Entry 4KQX (X-ray diffraction, 1.80 A resolution); this record covers chains A and B.

[Chain A (and B)]
Protein: Ketol-acid reductoisomerase
Source organism: Slackia exigua
Notes: EC 1.1.1.86; chain B of this document is another copy of the same molecule, construct and numbering; everything in this record applies to it too
UniProt: D0WGK0 (D0WGK0_9ACTN); numbering as in UniProt (aligned over 1-342)
Sequence (350 residues; row label = number of the first residue in the row):
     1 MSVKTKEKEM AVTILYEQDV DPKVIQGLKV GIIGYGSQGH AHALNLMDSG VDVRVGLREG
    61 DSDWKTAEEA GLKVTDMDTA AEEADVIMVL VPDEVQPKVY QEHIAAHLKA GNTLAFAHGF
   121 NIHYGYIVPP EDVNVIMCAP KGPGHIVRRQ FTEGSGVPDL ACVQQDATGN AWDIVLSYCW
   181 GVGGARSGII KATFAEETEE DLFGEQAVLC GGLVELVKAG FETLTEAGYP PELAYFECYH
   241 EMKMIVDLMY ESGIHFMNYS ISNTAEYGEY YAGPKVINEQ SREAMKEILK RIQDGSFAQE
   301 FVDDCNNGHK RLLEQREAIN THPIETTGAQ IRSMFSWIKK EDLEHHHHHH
Not modelled in the structure: 1-13, 336-350 (chain B: 1-9, 345-350)
Construct notes: engineered mutation D61 (Ser in D0WGK0), D63 (Ser in D0WGK0), V95 (Ile in D0WGK0); expression tag (343-350)
Metal / ion sites: Mg2+ site 1: D201 (together with N-hydroxy-N-isopropyloxamic acid); Mg2+ site 2: D201, E205 (together with N-hydroxy-N-isopropyloxamic acid); Mg2+ site 3: N258, I261, N263, E266; Mg2+ site 4: Y259, S260, I261 (together with NAD)
Small-molecule neighbours:
  - N-hydroxy-N-isopropyloxamic acid (HIO), molecule 1: G142, P143, D201, E205, L209, C210
  - N-hydroxy-N-isopropyloxamic acid (HIO), molecule 2: E241, I245, I261, S262, A265
  - NAD (nicotinamide-adenine-dinucleotide), molecule 1: G34, Y35, G36, S37, Q38, G39, L57, R58, D61, M77, V89, L90, V91, P92, D93, V95, Q96, V99, A117, H118, P140, G142, P143, G144
  - NAD, molecule 2: S260, I261, S262
Reported in the primary citation:
  - binding site for NAD: R58, D63
  - conformationally variable residues (loop rearrangement): R58

[Interface between chain A and chain B]
Contacting residue pairs (266; chain A residue first):
  I14(A) - E232(B)
  Y16(A) - M334(B)
  S37(A) - S260(B)  hydrogen bond (side chain-backbone)
  P92(A) - N263(B)
  D93(A) - T264(B)  hydrogen bond
  E94(A) - N263(B)  hydrogen bond
  K141(A) - E237(B)  salt bridge
  K141(A) - E241(B)
  K141(A) - M244(B)
  G142(A) - E241(B)  hydrogen bond (backbone-side chain)
  G142(A) - M244(B)
  P143(A) - E241(B)
  P143(A) - M244(B)
  P143(A) - I245(B)
  P143(A) - L248(B)  hydrophobic
  P143(A) - S260(B)
  H145(A) - F256(B)
  H145(A) - S260(B)  hydrogen bond
  I146(A) - M244(B)  hydrophobic
  I146(A) - L248(B)  hydrophobic
  R149(A) - E251(B)  salt bridge
  S155(A) - W337(B)
  V157(A) - M244(B)  hydrophobic
  P158(A) - F236(B)  hydrophobic
  P158(A) - H240(B)
  L160(A) - L233(B)  hydrophobic
  R186(A) - F335(B)
  R186(A) - S336(B)  hydrogen bond (backbone-backbone)
  S187(A) - F236(B)
  S187(A) - F335(B)
  S187(A) - W337(B)
  I190(A) - E232(B)
  I190(A) - L233(B)
  I190(A) - F236(B)  hydrophobic
  E196(A) - P230(B)
  E196(A) - L233(B)
  E199(A) - Y229(B)  hydrogen bond
  E200(A) - L233(B)
  E200(A) - E237(B)
  D201(A) - E237(B)
  L202(A) - T264(B)
  F203(A) - G220(B)
  F203(A) - T223(B)
  F203(A) - L224(B)  hydrophobic
  G204(A) - E237(B)
  E205(A) - E237(B)
  E205(A) - T264(B)
  E205(A) - A265(B)  hydrogen bond (side chain-backbone)
  Q206(A) - G268(B)
  Q206(A) - Y271(B)
  Q206(A) - A272(B)
  A207(A) - L216(B)
  A207(A) - V276(B)
  V208(A) - L216(B)
  V208(A) - G220(B)
  V208(A) - C238(B)
  V208(A) - M242(B)  hydrophobic
  L209(A) - E237(B)
  L209(A) - E241(B)
  L209(A) - M242(B)
  L209(A) - I245(B)
  C210(A) - I261(B)  hydrophobic
  C210(A) - E269(B)
  G211(A) - E269(B)
  G211(A) - G273(B)
  G212(A) - L216(B)
  G212(A) - I277(B)
  L213(A) - L216(B)
  L213(A) - M242(B)  hydrophobic
  L213(A) - V246(B)  hydrophobic
  L213(A) - M249(B)  hydrophobic
  V214(A) - I254(B)  hydrophobic
  V214(A) - M257(B)  hydrophobic
  V214(A) - E269(B)
  E215(A) - G273(B)
  E215(A) - I277(B)
  E215(A) - R282(B)  salt bridge
  L216(A) - A207(B)
  L216(A) - V208(B)
  L216(A) - G212(B)
  L216(A) - L213(B)
  L216(A) - I277(B)
  L216(A) - M285(B)  hydrophobic
  A219(A) - I277(B)  hydrophobic
  A219(A) - R282(B)
  A219(A) - M285(B)
  G220(A) - F203(B)
  G220(A) - V208(B)
  G220(A) - M285(B)
  E222(A) - R282(B)  salt bridge
  T223(A) - F203(B)
  T223(A) - M285(B)
  L224(A) - F203(B)  hydrophobic
  E226(A) - K286(B)  salt bridge
  A227(A) - L289(B)  hydrophobic
  Y229(A) - E199(B)  hydrogen bond
  Y229(A) - Q293(B)  hydrogen bond
  P230(A) - V12(B)  hydrophobic
  P230(A) - E196(B)
  E232(A) - V12(B)
  E232(A) - I14(B)
  E232(A) - I190(B)
  L233(A) - E196(B)
  L233(A) - E200(B)
  F236(A) - P158(B)  hydrophobic
  F236(A) - S187(B)
  F236(A) - I190(B)  hydrophobic
  E237(A) - K141(B)  salt bridge
  E237(A) - E200(B)
  E237(A) - D201(B)
  E237(A) - G204(B)
  E237(A) - E205(B)
  E237(A) - L209(B)
  C238(A) - V208(B)
  C238(A) - L209(B)
  Y239(A) - M249(B)  hydrogen bond (side chain-backbone)
  Y239(A) - Y250(B)
  Y239(A) - G253(B)
  Y239(A) - I254(B)  hydrogen bond (side chain-backbone)
  H240(A) - P158(B)
  H240(A) - Y250(B)  hydrogen bond
  E241(A) - K141(B)
  E241(A) - G142(B)  hydrogen bond (side chain-backbone)
  E241(A) - L209(B)
  M242(A) - V208(B)
  M242(A) - L209(B)
  M242(A) - L213(B)  hydrophobic
  M242(A) - V246(B)  hydrophobic
  K243(A) - K243(B)
  K243(A) - V246(B)
  K243(A) - D247(B)  salt bridge
  K243(A) - Y250(B)
  M244(A) - K141(B)
  M244(A) - G142(B)
  M244(A) - P143(B)
  M244(A) - I146(B)  hydrophobic
  M244(A) - Q150(B)
  M244(A) - V157(B)  hydrophobic
  I245(A) - P143(B)
  I245(A) - L209(B)
  I245(A) - L213(B)  hydrophobic
  V246(A) - L213(B)  hydrophobic
  V246(A) - M242(B)
  V246(A) - K243(B)
  D247(A) - K243(B)  salt bridge
  D247(A) - D247(B)
  L248(A) - P143(B)  hydrophobic
  L248(A) - I146(B)  hydrophobic
  M249(A) - L213(B)  hydrophobic
  M249(A) - Y239(B)  hydrogen bond (backbone-side chain)
  Y250(A) - H240(B)  hydrogen bond
  Y250(A) - K243(B)
  Y250(A) - R332(B)
  E251(A) - R149(B)  salt bridge
  E251(A) - R332(B)
  S252(A) - R332(B)
  G253(A) - Y239(B)
  G253(A) - E325(B)
  G253(A) - R332(B)
  I254(A) - V214(B)  hydrophobic
  I254(A) - Y239(B)  hydrogen bond (backbone-side chain)
  I254(A) - E325(B)  hydrogen bond (backbone-side chain)
  H255(A) - N320(B)
  H255(A) - E325(B)  salt bridge
  F256(A) - H145(B)
  M257(A) - V214(B)  hydrophobic
  S260(A) - S37(B)  hydrogen bond (backbone-side chain)
  S260(A) - P143(B)
  S260(A) - G144(B)
  S260(A) - H145(B)  hydrogen bond
  I261(A) - C210(B)  hydrophobic
  N263(A) - E94(B)  hydrogen bond
  N263(A) - F301(B)
  N263(A) - R316(B)  hydrogen bond
  T264(A) - D93(B)  hydrogen bond
  T264(A) - L202(B)
  T264(A) - E205(B)
  T264(A) - F301(B)
  A265(A) - E205(B)
  E266(A) - L312(B)
  E266(A) - R316(B)  salt bridge
  Y267(A) - F297(B)  hydrophobic
  Y267(A) - E300(B)  hydrogen bond
  Y267(A) - F301(B)  hydrophobic
  Y267(A) - D304(B)
  Y267(A) - R311(B)
  Y267(A) - L312(B)
  G268(A) - Q206(B)
  G268(A) - F297(B)
  E269(A) - C210(B)
  E269(A) - G211(B)
  E269(A) - V214(B)
  Y270(A) - L312(B)
  Y270(A) - Q315(B)
  Y270(A) - R316(B)
  Y270(A) - I319(B)
  Y271(A) - Q206(B)
  Y271(A) - F297(B)  hydrophobic
  Y271(A) - E300(B)
  A272(A) - Q206(B)
  A272(A) - I288(B)  hydrophobic
  G273(A) - G211(B)
  G273(A) - E215(B)
  K275(A) - A284(B)
  V276(A) - A207(B)
  V276(A) - S281(B)  hydrogen bond (backbone-side chain)
  V276(A) - M285(B)  hydrophobic
  V276(A) - I288(B)  hydrophobic
  I277(A) - G212(B)
  I277(A) - E215(B)
  I277(A) - L216(B)
  I277(A) - A219(B)  hydrophobic
  I277(A) - I277(B)  hydrophobic
  N278(A) - N278(B)  hydrogen bond
  N278(A) - Q280(B)
  N278(A) - S281(B)  hydrogen bond
  Q280(A) - N278(B)
  Q280(A) - Q280(B)
  S281(A) - V276(B)  hydrogen bond (side chain-backbone)
  S281(A) - N278(B)  hydrogen bond
  S281(A) - S281(B)
  R282(A) - E215(B)  salt bridge
  R282(A) - K218(B)
  R282(A) - A219(B)
  R282(A) - E222(B)  salt bridge
  A284(A) - K275(B)
  M285(A) - L216(B)  hydrophobic
  M285(A) - A219(B)
  M285(A) - G220(B)
  M285(A) - T223(B)
  M285(A) - V276(B)  hydrophobic
  I288(A) - A272(B)  hydrophobic
  I288(A) - V276(B)  hydrophobic
  L289(A) - A227(B)  hydrophobic
  L289(A) - Y229(B)
  R291(A) - Y271(B)  hydrogen bond
  Q293(A) - Y229(B)  hydrogen bond
  F297(A) - Y267(B)  hydrophobic
  F297(A) - Y271(B)  hydrophobic
  E300(A) - Y267(B)  hydrogen bond
  E300(A) - Y271(B)
  F301(A) - N263(B)
  F301(A) - T264(B)
  F301(A) - Y267(B)  hydrophobic
  D304(A) - Y267(B)
  L312(A) - E266(B)
  L312(A) - Y267(B)
  L312(A) - Y270(B)
  Q315(A) - Y270(B)
  R316(A) - N263(B)
  R316(A) - E266(B)  salt bridge
  R316(A) - Y270(B)
  I319(A) - I254(B)  hydrophobic
  I319(A) - N258(B)
  I319(A) - Y270(B)
  N320(A) - H255(B)
  E325(A) - G253(B)
  E325(A) - I254(B)  hydrogen bond (side chain-backbone)
  E325(A) - H255(B)  salt bridge
  I331(A) - I14(B)  hydrophobic
  R332(A) - Y250(B)
  R332(A) - E251(B)
  R332(A) - S252(B)
  R332(A) - G253(B)
  M334(A) - Y16(B)
  F335(A) - S187(B)
Also at the interface, not in a pair above, chain A (129 interface residues in all): E17, H118, F120, G144, Q150, G154, G156, V217, K218, Y235, N258, Y259, S262, P274, K286, H309, R311, I324
Also at the interface, not in a pair above, chain B (128 interface residues in all): A11, P92, H118, F120, L160, R186, V217, Y259, S262, P274, R291, H309, I324, I331, I338

[In short]
129 residues of chain A and 128 residues of chain B are in contact, with 33 hydrogen bonds and 15 salt
bridges. Among the polar pairs are K141(A)-E237(B), R149(A)-E251(B) and E215(A)-R282(B). Ligands of chain A:
NAD and N-hydroxy-N-isopropyloxamic acid. The paper reports a binding site for NAD at R58(A) and D63(A);
conformational variability at R58(A).
Both chains are Ketol-acid reductoisomerase (Slackia exigua). Entry 4KQX (Mutant Slackia exigua KARI DDV in
complex with NAD and an inhibitor) was determined by X-ray diffraction, deposited together with 4KQW.
